PDB entry 3J9I | electron microscopy, 3.30 A resolution | chains Z and 1 of the 28 polymer chains in the assembly

Chain Z (and 1):
Name: Proteasome subunit beta
Source organism: Thermoplasma acidophilum
Notes: EC 3.4.25.1; chain 1 of this document is another copy of the same molecule, construct and numbering; everything in this record applies to it too
UniProt: P28061 (PSB_THEAC); residues 1-203 here correspond to UniProt positions 9-211 (UniProt number = residue number + 8)
Sequence (203 residues; each row starts with the number of its first residue):
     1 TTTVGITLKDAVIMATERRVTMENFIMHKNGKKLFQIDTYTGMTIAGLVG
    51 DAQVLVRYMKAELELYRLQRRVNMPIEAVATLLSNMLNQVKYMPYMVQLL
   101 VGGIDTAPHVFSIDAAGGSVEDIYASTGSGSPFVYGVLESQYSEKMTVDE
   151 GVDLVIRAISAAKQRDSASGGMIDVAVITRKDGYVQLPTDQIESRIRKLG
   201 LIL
Curated features (UniProtKB/Swiss-Prot):
  - active site: Thr1 (Nucleophile)
Reported in the primary citation:
  - conformationally variable residues (loop rearrangement): Met22 to Asn24

How chain Z and chain 1 interact:
Residue-residue contacts (27):
  Met22(Z) with Ser112(1); Asp114(1)
  Phe25(Z) with Ser131(1); Tyr135(1), hydrophobic
  Met27(Z) with Ser112(1); Ser126(1); Thr127(1); Tyr135(1), hydrogen bond (backbone-side chain)
  His28(Z) with Ser112(1); Val120(1); Asp122(1)
  Lys29(Z) with Asp122(1)
  Gly31(Z) with Val120(1)
  Val49(Z) with Gly118(1)
  Gly50(Z) with Asn88(1); Ala116(1); Gly117(1); Gly118(1)
  Asp51(Z) with Asn88(1), hydrogen bond; Lys91(1)
  Gln53(Z) with Ser119(1), hydrogen bond (side chain-backbone)
  Val54(Z) with Asn88(1)
  Arg57(Z) with Thr81(1); Ser84(1); Asn85(1)
  Met93(Z) with Tyr92(1), hydrophobic
  Pro94(Z) with Tyr92(1), hydrogen bond (backbone-side chain)
Other interface residues (no listed pair), chain Z (18 interface residues in all): Val20, Asn30, Leu48, Met96
Other interface residues (no listed pair), chain 1 (21 interface residues in all): Glu121, Ala125, Glu139

In short:
Chain Z and chain 1 form an interface of 18 and 21 residues respectively, with 4 hydrogen bonds. Polar
contacts include Met27(Z)-Tyr135(1), Asp51(Z)-Asn88(1) and Gln53(Z)-Ser119(1). Curated annotation (UniProt)
lists active-site residue Thr1(Z) on chain Z. From the paper: conformational variability at Met22(Z).
Chain Z and chain 1 are both Proteasome subunit beta (Thermoplasma acidophilum); the structure, Thermoplasma
acidophilum 20S proteasome, was determined by electron microscopy.
